PDB entry 3JCM | electron microscopy, 3.80 A resolution | chains M and E of the 34 polymer chains in the assembly

Chain M:
Molecule: 13 kDa ribonucleoprotein-associated protein
Source organism: Saccharomyces cerevisiae S288c
UniProt: P39990 (SNU13_YEAST); residue numbers follow UniProt; this construct covers 1-126
Amino-acid sequence (126 residues; row label = number of the first residue in the row):
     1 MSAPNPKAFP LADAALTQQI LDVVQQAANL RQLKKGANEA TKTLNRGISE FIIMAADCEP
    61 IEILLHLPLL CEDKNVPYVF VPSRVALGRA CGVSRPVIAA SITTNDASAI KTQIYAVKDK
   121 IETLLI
Swiss-Prot annotation at these positions:
  - mutagenesis: Glu-59 (E59A: Impairs binding to U4 snRNA, but not U3 snoRNA. Causes pre-mRNA splicing and pre-rRNA processing defects), Val-81 (V81L: Impairs binding to U4 snRNA, but not U3 snoRNA, and causes pre rRNA processing defects and an accumulation of unspliced U3 snoRNA; when associated with A-84), Arg-84 (R84A: Impairs binding to U4 snRNA, but not U3 snoRNA, and causes pre rRNA processing defects and an accumulation of unspliced U3 snoRNA; when associated with L-81)

Chain E:
Molecule: SNR14 snRNA
Source organism: Saccharomyces cerevisiae S288c
Sequence (160 nucleotides; numbered 1 to 160; the number before each row is that of its first residue):
     1 AUCCUUAUGC ACGGGAAAUA CGCAUAUCAG UGAGGAUUCG UCCGAGAUUG UGUUUUUGCU
    61 GGUUGAAAUU UAAUUAUAAA CCAGACCGUC UCCUCAUGGU CAAUUCGGUG UUCGCUUUUG
   121 AAUACUUCAA GACUAUGUAG GGAAUUUUUG GAAUACCUUU
Unresolved in the structure: 65-138, 160
Covalent attachments: N,N,7-trimethylguanosine 5'-(trihydrogen diphosphate) (M7M) linked to A1

Chain M / chain E interface:
Contacting residue pairs (22; chain M residue first):
  Lys-34(M) / G44(E)  salt bridge to the phosphate
  Lys-35(M) / G30(E)  hydrogen bond to the base
  Lys-35(M) / G32(E)  base contact
  Lys-35(M) / A45(E)  salt bridge to the phosphate
  Gly-36(M) / G30(E)  hydrogen bond to the sugar
  Gly-36(M) / U31(E)  phosphate contact
  Ala-37(M) / U31(E)  hydrogen bond to the phosphate
  Asn-38(M) / G32(E)  base contact
  Glu-39(M) / G32(E)  hydrogen bond to the base
  Glu-39(M) / G44(E)  hydrogen bond to the sugar
  Lys-42(M) / C43(E)  base contact
  Lys-42(M) / G44(E)  hydrogen bond to the base
  Arg-46(M) / C42(E)  phosphate contact
  Arg-46(M) / C43(E)  salt bridge to the phosphate
  Glu-59(M) / U31(E)  hydrogen bond to the base
  Ile-63(M) / U31(E)  sugar contact
  Arg-84(M) / U31(E)  base contact
  Val-93(M) / G30(E)  base contact
  Arg-95(M) / A29(E)  salt bridge to the phosphate
  Arg-95(M) / G30(E)  salt bridge to the phosphate
  Val-97(M) / U31(E)  phosphate contact
  Ile-98(M) / U31(E)  hydrogen bond to the phosphate
Also at the interface, not in a pair above, chain M (22 interface residues in all): Gln-26, Asn-29, Leu-30, Cys-58, Ser-94, Pro-96, Ala-109
Also at the interface, not in a pair above, chain E (11 interface residues in all): U5, U6, A7

Summary:
The interface between chain M and chain E involves 22 residues on one side and 11 on the other, with 8
hydrogen bonds and 5 salt bridges. Polar pairs include Lys-35(M)/G30(E), Glu-39(M)/G32(E) and
Lys-42(M)/G44(E). Covalently linked compound M7M: at A1(E).
Chain M is 13 kDa ribonucleoprotein-associated protein and chain E is SNR14 snRNA, both from Saccharomyces
cerevisiae S288c; the structure, Cryo-EM structure of the spliceosomal U4/U6.U5 tri-snRNP, was determined by
electron microscopy.
